Entry 5U1C (electron microscopy, 3.90 A resolution); this record covers chains A and B of the 10 polymer chains in the assembly.

[Chain A (and B)]
Protein: HIV-1 Integrase, Sso7d chimera
Organism: Sulfolobus solfataricus
Notes: chain B of this document is another copy of the same molecule, construct and numbering; everything in this record applies to it too
Reference sequence: chimeric construct of A0A157T5S7, F2WR39: residues -74 to -11 from A0A157T5S7 (A0A157T5S7_SULSF) positions 5-68 (UniProt number = residue number + 79); residues 1-288 from F2WR39 positions 1-288 (same numbers)
Sequence (383 residues; each row starts with the number of its first residue; numbers below 1 keep their minus sign (Met-94 is residue -94)):
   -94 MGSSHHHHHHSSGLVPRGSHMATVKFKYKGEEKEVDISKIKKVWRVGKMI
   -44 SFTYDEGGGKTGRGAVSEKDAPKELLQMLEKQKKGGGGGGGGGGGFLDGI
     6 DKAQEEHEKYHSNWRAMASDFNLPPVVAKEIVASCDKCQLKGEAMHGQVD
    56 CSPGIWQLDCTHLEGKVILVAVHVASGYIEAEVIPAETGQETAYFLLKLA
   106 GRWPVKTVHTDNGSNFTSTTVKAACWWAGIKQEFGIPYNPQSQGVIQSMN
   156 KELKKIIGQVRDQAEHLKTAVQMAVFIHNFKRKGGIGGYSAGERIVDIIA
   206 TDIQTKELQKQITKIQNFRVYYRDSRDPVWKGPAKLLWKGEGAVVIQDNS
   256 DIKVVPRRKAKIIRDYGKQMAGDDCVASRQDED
Disordered / not traced: -94 to 0, 205-222, 270-288 (chain B: -94 to 55, 135-150, 187-195, 205-221, 270-288)
Sequence notes: expression tag (-94 to -75); linker (-10 to 0); engineered mutation Gln152 (Glu in F2WR39)
Bound ions: Zn2+: His12, His16, Cys40, Cys43; Mg2+: Asp64, Asp116 (shared with 1 residue of chain J)
Reported in the primary citation:
  - binding site for the 23-nt DNA strand: Lys46
  - binding site for the 37-nt DNA strand: Lys156, Lys159, Arg231
  - binding site for the 23-nt DNA strand: Lys160
  - specificity-determining residues: Ser119, Arg231 (citing earlier work)
  - mutagenesis - E35K (2-fold), K46E (5-fold), E212K (>10-fold), K240E (>10-fold), I257D (>10-fold): decreased growth
  - mutagenesis - K46A: unchanged growth (citing earlier work)
  - mutagenesis - K46E: decreased catalytic activity
  - conformationally variable residues (order/disorder transition): Thr206 to Ile220

[How chain A and chain B interact]
Pairs across the interface - 72 pairs, chain A then chain B:
  Met50(A) - Arg231(B)
  Gln53(A) - Arg228(B)
  Gln53(A) - Asp229(B)  hydrogen bond (side chain-backbone)
  Gln53(A) - Arg231(B)
  Gln53(A) - Asp232(B)
  Gln53(A) - Lys264(B)
  Val54(A) - Arg228(B)  hydrogen bond (backbone-side chain)
  Val54(A) - Arg263(B)
  Asp55(A) - Arg263(B)
  Cys56(A) - Arg228(B)  hydrogen bond
  Cys56(A) - Arg262(B)
  Cys56(A) - Arg263(B)  hydrogen bond (backbone-backbone)
  Cys56(A) - Ala265(B)
  Ala80(A) - Lys266(B)  hydrogen bond (backbone-side chain)
  Tyr83(A) - Gly106(B)
  Tyr83(A) - Arg107(B)  hydrogen bond (side chain-backbone)
  Glu85(A) - Arg107(B)  salt bridge
  Glu96(A) - Lys173(B)  salt bridge
  Tyr99(A) - Lys173(B)
  Tyr99(A) - Thr174(B)
  Tyr99(A) - Gln177(B)
  Leu102(A) - Thr174(B)
  Leu102(A) - Gln177(B)
  Leu102(A) - Met178(B)  hydrophobic
  Lys103(A) - Gln177(B)
  Ala105(A) - Phe181(B)
  Ala105(A) - Phe185(B)
  Gly106(A) - Tyr83(B)
  Gly106(A) - Val180(B)
  Gly106(A) - Phe181(B)
  Gly106(A) - Asn184(B)  hydrogen bond (backbone-side chain)
  Arg107(A) - Tyr83(B)  hydrogen bond (backbone-side chain)
  Arg107(A) - Glu85(B)  salt bridge
  Arg107(A) - Glu87(B)  salt bridge
  Arg107(A) - Arg107(B)
  Arg107(A) - Gln177(B)  hydrogen bond
  Trp108(A) - Arg107(B)
  Trp108(A) - Trp108(B)  hydrophobic
  Trp108(A) - Phe185(B)
  Pro109(A) - Phe185(B)
  Trp132(A) - Gln168(B)
  Trp132(A) - Met178(B)  hydrophobic
  Trp132(A) - Phe181(B)  hydrophobic
  Gln168(A) - Trp132(B)  hydrogen bond
  Lys173(A) - Glu96(B)  salt bridge
  Lys173(A) - Tyr99(B)
  Thr174(A) - Leu102(B)
  Gln177(A) - Leu102(B)
  Gln177(A) - Lys103(B)
  Met178(A) - Leu102(B)  hydrophobic
  Met178(A) - Trp132(B)
  Phe181(A) - Ala105(B)
  Phe181(A) - Gly106(B)
  Phe181(A) - Trp132(B)  hydrophobic
  Phe181(A) - Ala133(B)
  Asn184(A) - Gly106(B)
  Phe185(A) - Ala105(B)
  Phe185(A) - Gly106(B)
  Phe185(A) - Arg107(B)
  Phe185(A) - Trp108(B)
  Phe185(A) - Pro109(B)
  Ile191(A) - Tyr226(B)
  Ile191(A) - Ile268(B)  hydrophobic
  Tyr194(A) - Arg224(B)
  Asp202(A) - Ile268(B)
  Asp202(A) - Arg269(B)  salt bridge
  Ile203(A) - Ile267(B)
  Ile203(A) - Ile268(B)  hydrophobic
  Ile204(A) - Val201(B)
  Glu246(A) - Ser230(B)  hydrogen bond
  Glu246(A) - Lys264(B)  salt bridge
  Arg262(A) - Arg231(B)
Interface residues without a listed pair, chain A (40 interface residues in all): Ser57, Pro58, Val79, Gln95, Ala133, Val180, Val201
Interface residues without a listed pair, chain B (45 interface residues in all): Ala86, His171, Ile182, Ile204, Pro233, Trp235

[In short]
40 residues of chain A face 45 of chain B across their interface, with 11 hydrogen bonds and 7 salt bridges.
Polar contacts include Glu85(A)-Arg107(B), Glu96(A)-Lys173(B) and Arg107(A)-Glu87(B). From the paper: a
binding site for the 37-nt DNA strand at Lys156(A), Lys159(A) and Arg231(A); E35K, K46E and E212K of chain A,
among others, reduce growth; 6 substitutions were tested in all.
Chain A and chain B are both HIV-1 Integrase, Sso7d chimera (Sulfolobus solfataricus); the structure,
Structure of tetrameric HIV-1 Strand Transfer Complex Intasome, was determined by electron microscopy.
